8ETI - chains 1 and N of the 45 polymer chains in the assembly; structure by electron microscopy, 3.70 A resolution.

# Chain 1
Molecule: 3497-nt RNA strand
Organism: Schizosaccharomyces pombe
Sequence (3497 nucleotides; each row starts with the number of its first residue; note: 1 number in that range is skipped by the numbering (no residue carries it; nothing is unmodelled there)):
     1 AUUUGACCUC AAAUCAGGUA GGACUACGCG CUGAACUUAA GCAUAUCAAU AAGCGCAGGA
    61 AAAGAAAAUA ACCAUGAUUC CCUCAGUAAC GGCGAGUGAA GCGGGAAAAG CUCAAAUUUG
   121 AAAUCUGGCA ACAUUUCUUU UGUUGUCCGA GUUGUAAUUU CAAGAAGCUG CUUUGAGUGU
   181 AGACGAUCGG UCUAAGUUCC UUGGAACAGG ACGUCAGAGA GGGUGAGAAC CCCGUCUUUG
   241 GUCGAUUGGA UAUGCCAUAU AAAGCGCUUU CGAAGAGUCG AGUUGUUUGG GAAUGCAGCU
   301 CUAAAUGGGU GGUAAAUUUC AUCUAAAGCU AAAUAUUGGC GAGAGACCGA UAGCGAACAA
   361 GUAGAGUGAU CGAAAGAUGA AAAGAACUUU GAAAAGAGAG UUAAAUAGUA CGUGAAAUUG
   421 CUGAAAGGGA AGCAUUGGAA AUCAGUCUUA CCUGGGUGAG AUCAGUAGUC UCUUCGCGAG
   481 ACUAUGCACU CUGAACCUG
   501 GGU
  503A U
   504 AGGUCAGCAU CAGUUUUCGG GGGCGGAAAA AGAAUAAGGG AAGGUGGCUU UCCGGGUUCU
   564 GCCUGGGGAG UGUUUAUAGC CCUUGUUGUA AUACGUCCAC UGGGGACUGA GGACUGCGGC
   624 UUCGUGCCAA GGAUGCUGAC AUAAUGGUUU UCAAUGGCCC GUCUUGAAAC ACGGACCAAG
   684 GAGUCUAGCA UCUAUGCGAG UGUUUGGGUG AUGAAAACCC AUCCGCGAAA UGAAAGUGAA
   744 UGCAGGUGGG AACGCCCUUG UGGCGUGCAC CAUCGACCGA CCCGGAAGUU UGUCAAUGGA
   804 AGGGUUUGAG UAAGAGCAUA GCUGUUGGGA CCCGAAAGAU GGUGAACUAU GCCUGAAUAG
   864 GGUGAAGCCA GAGGAAACUC UGGUGGAGGC UCGUAGAGAU UCUGACGUGC AAAUCGAUCU
   924 UCAAAUUUGG GUAUAGGGGC GAAAGACUAA UCGAACCAUC UAGUAGCUGG UUCCUGCCGA
   984 AGUUUCCCUC AGGAUAGCAG AAACUCAGAU CAGUUUUAUG AGGUAAAGCG AAUGAUUAGA
  1044 GGUCUUGGGG AAGGAAUUUC CUCAACCUAU UCUCAAACUU UAAAUAUGUA AGACGCCCUU
  1104 GUCGCUUAAU UGGACGUGGG CCAUCGAAUG AGAGUUUCUA GUGGGCCAUU UUUGGUAAGC
  1164 AGAACUGGCG AUGCGGGAUG AACCGAACGU GAGGUUAAGG UGCCGGAAUG UACGCUCAUC
  1224 AGACACCAGA AAAGGUGUUA GUUCAUCUAG ACAGCAGGAC GGUGGCCAUG GAAGUCGGAA
  1284 UCCGCUAAGG AGUGUGUAAC AACUCACCUG CCGAAUGAAC UAGCCCUGAA AAUGGAUGGC
  1344 GCUUAAGCGU ACUACCCAUA CCUCACCGUC UGGGUUAGCU UUGAGAAGCU CAGACGAGUA
  1404 GGCAGGCGUG GAGGUUUGUG ACGAAGCCUU GGGCGUGAGC CUGGGUCGAA CAGCCUCUAG
  1464 UGCAGAUCUU GGUGGAAGUA GCAAAUAUUC AAAUGAGAAC UUUGAAGACU GAAGUGGGGA
  1524 AAGGUUCCAU GUGAACAGCA GUUGGACAUG GGUUAGUCGA UCCUAAGAGA UAGGGAAGCU
  1584 CCGUAUGAAA GUUGCACGAU UUUUCGUGCC UCCUAUCGAA AGGGAAUCCG GUUAAUAUUC
  1644 CGGAACCAGA AGGUGGAAUC AACACGGCAA CGUAAAUGAA GUUGGAGACG UCGGCGGGAG
  1704 CCCUGGGAAG AGUUCUCUUU UCUUUUUAAC AAACCAUUGA ACUACCCUGA AAUCGGUUUA
  1764 UCCGGAGCUA GGGUAUGGUG UUUGGAAGAG UUCAGCGCCU CAUGCUGAAU CCGGUGCGCU
  1824 CUCGACGGCC CUUGAAAAUC CAACGGAAGA AUGGACCUUC GGGUCCUUGU UUUCACAUCU
  1884 GGUCGUACUC AUAACCGCAG CAGGUCUCCA AGGUGAACAG CCUCUAGUUG AUAGAACAAU
  1944 GUAGAUAAGG GAAGUCGGCA AAAUGGAUCC GUAACUUCGG GAUAAGGAUU GGCUCUAAGG
  2004 GUUGGGUACG UUGGGCCUUG GAACCUGAAC GGUUGCUGGA CUGAGCGUGG ACCGAUGUCU
  2064 UUUCUCGCCU UUCGGGGUGA GAAGGGAUGU UGGACCUGCU UGGACCUUGG CGGCCGGGAA
  2124 GUCCUUGGUC GGGCUUUUCU CCUUCUCGGG GAUUAUGCUC UUACUGGCGU ACGUUUAACA
  2184 ACCAACUUAG AACUGGUACG GACAAGGGGA AUCUGACUGU CUAAUUAAAA CAUAGCAUUG
  2244 CGAUGGCCAG AAAGUGGUGU UGACGCAAUG UGAUUUCUGC CCAGUGCUCU GAAUGUCAAA
  2304 GUGAAGAAAU UCAACCAAGC GCGGGUAAAC GGCGGGAGUA ACUAUGACUC UCUUAAGGUA
  2364 GCCAAAUGCC UCGUCAUCUA ACUAGUGACG CGCAUGAAUG GAUUAACGAG AUUCCCACUG
  2424 UCCCUAUCUA CUAUCUAGCG AAACCACAGC CUGGGGAACG GGCCAGGCAA AAUCAGCGGG
  2484 GAAAGAAGAC CCUGUUGAGC UUGACUCUAG UUUGACAUUG UGAAGAGACA UAGAGGGUGU
  2544 AGGAUAAGUG GGAGUAUGUU UCGGCAUACG CCGGUGAAAU ACCACUACCU UUAUCGUUUC
  2604 UUUACUUAAU CAAUGAAGCG GAAUUGGGAU UUAUUUCCCA UAUUCUAGCG UUAAAGUUUC
  2664 UUCGCGAACU GAUCCGCGUU GAUGACAUUG UCAGGUGGGG AGUUUGGCUG GGGCGGCACA
  2724 UCUGUUAAAA GAUAACGCAG GUGUCCUAAG GGGGACUCAU CGAGAACAGA AAUCUCGAGU
  2784 AGAAUAAAAG GGUAAAAGUC CCCUUGAUUU UGAUUUUCAG UGUGAAUACA AACCAUGAAA
  2844 GUGUGGCCUA UCGAUCCUUU GUUCCCUCGA AAUUUGAGGA CAGAGGUGCC AGAAAAGUUA
  2904 CCACAGGGAU AACUGGCUUG UGGCAGUCAA GCGUUCAUAG CGACGUUGCU UUUUGAUUCU
  2964 UCGAUGUCGG CUCUUCCUAU CAUACCGAAG CAGAAUUCGG UAAGCGUUGG AUUGUUCACC
  3024 CACUAAUAGG GAACGUGAGC UGGGUUUAGA CCGUCGUGAG ACAGGUUAGU UUUACCCUAC
  3084 UGAUGAAGUG UCGUCGCAAU GGUAAUUCAA CUUAGUACGA GAGGAACCGU UGAUUCAGAU
  3144 CAUUGGUAUU UGCGGCUGCC UGACAAGGCA AUGCCGCGGA GCUAUCAUCU GCCGGAUAAC
  3204 GGCUGAACGC CUCUAAGCCA GAAUCCGUGC CAGAAAGCGA CGAUUUUUUG GUCCGCAUGA
  3264 UUUAUAUGUA UAAAAAUAGA GGUAGGACUU GUUCCUACUC UCCUGUAUCG UAGAAGAUGG
  3324 GCGAUGGUUG AUGAAACGGA AGUGUUUUAU UGACUUGUCC AUGAAAUUCC AUUGAAAUCU
  3384 UGUGCGGAAU CGAAUCCAUU GCAUACGACU UUAAUGUGGA ACGGGGUAUU GUAAGCAGUA
  3444 GAGUAGCCUU GUUGUUACGA UCUGCUGAGA UUAAGCCUUU GUUCCCAAGA UUUG
Unresolved in the structure: 1-2, 35-49, 91-95, 286-295, 313-318, 474-476, 493, 503A, 552-573, 668-670, 732-746, 780-814, 849-957, 991-994, 1026-1087, 1095-1129, 1227-1230, 1486-2439, 2459-2462, 2481-2924, 2936-2942, 2954-2976, 3011-3031, 3036-3081, 3160-3175, 3247-3268, 3290-3297, 3376-3393, 3442-3464
Construct notes: conflict G501 (U9042 in 157310483), U503 (G9040 in 157310483), U2930 (C6612 in 157310483)

# Chain N
Protein: 60S ribosomal protein L15-A
Organism: Schizosaccharomyces pombe
Reference sequence: O74895 (RL15A_SCHPO); residue numbers follow UniProt; this construct covers 1-201
Amino-acid sequence (201 residues; row label = number of the first residue in the row):
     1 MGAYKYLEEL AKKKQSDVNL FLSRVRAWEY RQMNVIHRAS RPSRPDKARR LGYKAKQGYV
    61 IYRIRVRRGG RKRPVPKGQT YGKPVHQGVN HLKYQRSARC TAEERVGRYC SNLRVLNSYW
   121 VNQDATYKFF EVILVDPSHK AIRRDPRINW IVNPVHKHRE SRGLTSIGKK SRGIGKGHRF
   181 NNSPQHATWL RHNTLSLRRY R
Unresolved in the structure: 1, 70-94, 181-189

# Interface between chain 1 and chain N
Contacting residue pairs (135; chain 1 residue first):
  C8(1) with Arg41(N), salt bridge to the phosphate
  U9(1) with Ser40(N), hydrogen bond to the phosphate; Arg41(N), salt bridge to the phosphate
  C10(1) with Arg38(N), phosphate contact
  G18(1) with Asn112(N), base contact; Ser138(N), sugar contact
  U19(1) with Asn112(N), sugar contact
  A20(1) with Ser111(N), hydrogen bond to the sugar
  G21(1) with Lys157(N), salt bridge to the phosphate
  C29(1) with Arg162(N), hydrogen bond to the sugar; Arg172(N), hydrogen bond to the phosphate
  G30(1) with Ser161(N), sugar contact; Arg162(N), sugar contact; Arg172(N), salt bridge to the phosphate
  C31(1) with Arg96(N), sugar contact
  G55(1) with Arg108(N), hydrogen bond to the sugar; Ser161(N), base contact
  C56(1) with Lys157(N), hydrogen bond to the sugar; His158(N), phosphate contact; Ser161(N), sugar contact; Arg162(N), base contact
  A57(1) with Pro154(N), hydrogen bond to the sugar; Val155(N), sugar contact; Lys157(N), salt bridge to the phosphate; His158(N), salt bridge to the phosphate
  G58(1) with Pro154(N), phosphate contact
  A61(1) with Val155(N), phosphate contact; Arg162(N), phosphate contact
  A62(1) with Val155(N), phosphate contact; Arg162(N), salt bridge to the phosphate; Leu164(N), phosphate contact; Arg172(N), hydrogen bond to the phosphate
  A63(1) with Leu164(N), phosphate contact; Lys169(N), salt bridge to the phosphate; Arg172(N), salt bridge to the phosphate; Ile174(N), sugar contact
  G64(1) with Lys169(N), salt bridge to the phosphate; Ile174(N), phosphate contact
  A66(1) with Lys176(N), hydrogen bond to the base
  A67(1) with Lys176(N), phosphate contact
  A68(1) with Lys176(N), sugar contact; Gly177(N), phosphate contact; His178(N), phosphate contact
  U69(1) with Gly177(N), phosphate contact; His178(N), salt bridge to the phosphate
  A77(1) with Lys176(N), hydrogen bond to the sugar
  C82(1) with Ser196(N), hydrogen bond to the phosphate; Arg198(N), sugar contact
  G86(1) with His192(N), hydrogen bond to the base
  G98(1) with His192(N), salt bridge to the phosphate
  A99(1) with His192(N), phosphate contact
  U112(1) with Arg147(N), sugar contact
  C113(1) with Lys54(N), sugar contact; Arg147(N), salt bridge to the phosphate
  A114(1) with Arg49(N), phosphate contact; Arg50(N), sugar contact; Lys54(N), salt bridge to the phosphate
  A115(1) with Tyr4(N), phosphate contact; Lys5(N), sugar contact; Arg49(N), salt bridge to the phosphate
  A116(1) with Gly2(N), hydrogen bond to the phosphate; Lys5(N), phosphate contact
  U117(1) with Gly2(N), hydrogen bond to the phosphate
  C125(1) with Ala141(N), sugar contact
  U126(1) with Gln57(N), base contact; His139(N), sugar contact; Lys140(N), sugar contact; Ala141(N), sugar contact; Arg144(N), salt bridge to the phosphate
  G127(1) with Lys140(N), phosphate contact
  U143(1) with Arg144(N), salt bridge to the phosphate
  G149(1) with Gln57(N), base contact
  A150(1) with Gln57(N), hydrogen bond to the sugar
  G151(1) with Ala55(N), sugar contact
  U153(1) with Arg41(N), base contact
  G154(1) with Tyr4(N), hydrogen bond to the phosphate; Arg49(N), hydrogen bond to the sugar; Ala55(N), sugar contact
  U155(1) with Arg49(N), salt bridge to the phosphate; Lys54(N), phosphate contact; Ala55(N), hydrogen bond to the phosphate; Lys56(N), hydrogen bond to the phosphate
  A156(1) with Lys54(N), phosphate contact; Lys56(N), salt bridge to the phosphate
  A157(1) with Arg147(N), salt bridge to the phosphate
  A274(1) with Lys5(N), salt bridge to the phosphate
  G275(1) with Glu8(N), sugar contact; Lys47(N), phosphate contact; Arg50(N), hydrogen bond to the base
  A276(1) with Lys12(N), hydrogen bond to the base; Lys14(N), hydrogen bond to the sugar; Lys47(N), salt bridge to the phosphate; Arg50(N), salt bridge to the phosphate
  G277(1) with Lys14(N), salt bridge to the phosphate; Gln15(N), base contact; Arg44(N), salt bridge to the phosphate; Lys47(N), salt bridge to the phosphate; Trp120(N), phosphate contact; Gln123(N), sugar contact
  U278(1) with Lys170(N), phosphate contact
  C296(1) with Lys170(N), sugar contact; Ser171(N), phosphate contact; Phe180(N), phosphate contact
  A297(1) with Gln95(N), hydrogen bond to the sugar; Ser97(N), phosphate contact; Ser171(N), phosphate contact
  G298(1) with Gly69(N), hydrogen bond to the sugar; Gln95(N), sugar contact; Ser97(N), phosphate contact; Ala98(N), phosphate contact
  C299(1) with Arg68(N), phosphate contact; Gly69(N), hydrogen bond to the phosphate; Lys128(N), salt bridge to the phosphate
  U300(1) with Arg68(N), salt bridge to the phosphate
  U302(1) with Gln15(N), hydrogen bond to the phosphate
  A304(1) with Lys13(N), salt bridge to the phosphate
  U310(1) with His178(N), hydrogen bond to the phosphate
  G311(1) with His178(N), salt bridge to the phosphate
  A327(1) with Lys47(N), salt bridge to the phosphate; Leu51(N), hydrogen bond to the sugar; Arg99(N), salt bridge to the phosphate; Asn117(N), hydrogen bond to the sugar
  G328(1) with Trp150(N), sugar contact; Ser166(N), hydrogen bond to the phosphate
  C329(1) with Trp150(N), sugar contact; Arg159(N), salt bridge to the phosphate
  U330(1) with His156(N), salt bridge to the phosphate
  U689(1) with Leu197(N), sugar contact; Arg201(N), hydrogen bond to the phosphate
  A690(1) with Leu197(N), sugar contact; Arg201(N), salt bridge to the phosphate
  U707(1) with Tyr200(N), stacking on the base
  U708(1) with Arg198(N), salt bridge to the phosphate
  A719(1) with Arg199(N), salt bridge to the phosphate; Tyr200(N), phosphate contact
Interface residues without a listed pair, chain 1 (77 interface residues in all): A65, U78, G142, A273, C279, A305, A718, A720, U822
Interface residues without a listed pair, chain N (75 interface residues in all): Ala11, Met33, Pro45, Asp145, Gly163, Thr165, Asn193, Leu195

# In short
77 residues of chain 1 and 75 residues of chain N are in contact, with 31 hydrogen bonds, 37 salt bridges and
1 aromatic stacking contact. Among the polar pairs are A66(1)-Lys176(N), G86(1)-His192(N) and
G275(1)-Arg50(N).
Here chain 1 is a 3497-nt RNA strand and chain N is 60S ribosomal protein L15-A, both from Schizosaccharomyces
pombe. Entry 8ETI (Fkbp39 associated 60S nascent ribosome State 1) was determined by electron microscopy,
deposited together with 8ESQ, 8ESR, 8ETC, 8ETG, 8ETH, 8ETJ and 3 further entries.
